PDB entry 8YJZ | electron microscopy, 5.15 A resolution (low resolution: residue-level contacts below are approximate; hydrogen-bond / salt-bridge calls are withheld) | chains C and A of the 10 polymer chains in the assembly

== Chain C (and A) ==
Molecule: Proliferating cell nuclear antigen
Source organism: Homo sapiens
Notes: chain A of this document is another copy of the same molecule, construct and numbering; everything in this record applies to it too
Reference sequence: P12004 (PCNA_HUMAN); residue numbers follow UniProt; this construct covers 1-261
Chain sequence (261 residues; numbered 1 to 261; the number before each row is that of its first residue):
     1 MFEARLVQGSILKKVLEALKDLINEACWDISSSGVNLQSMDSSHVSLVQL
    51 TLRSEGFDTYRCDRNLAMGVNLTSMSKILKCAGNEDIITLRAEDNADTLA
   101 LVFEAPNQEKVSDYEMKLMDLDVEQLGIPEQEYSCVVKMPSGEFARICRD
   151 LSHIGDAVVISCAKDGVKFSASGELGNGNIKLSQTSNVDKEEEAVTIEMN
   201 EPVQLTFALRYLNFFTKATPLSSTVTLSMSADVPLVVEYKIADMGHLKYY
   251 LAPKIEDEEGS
Not modelled in the structure: 258-261 (chain A: 257-261)
Swiss-Prot annotation at these positions:
  - DNA-binding region: R61 to K80
  - modified residue: K14 (N6-acetyllysine), K77 (N6-acetyllysine), K80 (N6-acetyllysine), Y211 (Phosphotyrosine), K248 (N6-acetyllysine)
  - cross-link (Glycyl lysine isopeptide (Lys-Gly)): K164 (interchain with G-Cter in SUMO2), K254 (interchain with G-Cter in SUMO2)
  - natural variant: S228 (S228I: In ATLD2)
  - mutagenesis: K13 (K13R: Inhibits acetylation, recruitment to DNA damage sites, inducible ubiquitination and protein degradation, DNA replication and repair synthesis efficiencies, but homotrimer formation, nuclear ...), K14 (K14R: Inhibits acetylation, recruitment to DNA damage sites, inducible ubiquitination and protein degradation, DNA replication and repair synthesis efficiencies, but homotrimer formation, nuclear ...), K20 (K20R: Inhibits acetylation, recruitment to DNA damage sites, inducible ubiquitination and protein degradation, DNA replication and repair synthesis efficiencies, but homotrimer formation, nuclear ...), M40 (M40A: Complete loss of interaction with UHRF2), S43 to V45 (No effect on POLD3-binding. Impairs binding to ALKBH2), K77 (K77A: Inhibits recruitment to DNA damage sites, but nuclear localization is similar as the wild-type; in association with A-80 ...), K80 (K80A: Inhibits recruitment to DNA damage sites, but nuclear localization is similar as the wild-type; in association with A-77 ...), Q125 to I128 (Strong decrease in POLD3-binding. Impairs binding to ALKBH2), I128 (I128A: Complete loss of interaction with UHRF2), K164 (K164R: Abolishes ubiquitination. No effect on interaction with SHPRH), V188 to K190 (No effect on POLD3-binding. No effect on ALKBH2-binding), Y211 (Y211F: Alters chromatin-associated PCNA stability and its function in DNA replication and repair), 3 further mutagenesis entries in UniProt

== How chain C and chain A interact ==
Pairs across the interface - 32 pairs, chain C then chain A:
  E143(C) with K110(A)
  R146(C) with C81(A)
  D150(C) with C81(A); Y114(A)
  L151(C) with Y114(A)
  I154(C) with I78(A)
  E174(C) with K117(A)
  L175(C) with S74(A); I78(A); E115(A); M116(A); K117(A)
  G176(C) with E115(A); M116(A); K117(A)
  N177(C) with Y114(A); E115(A)
  G178(C) with D113(A); Y114(A)
  N179(C) with D113(A)
  I180(C) with V111(A); S112(A); D113(A); Y114(A)
  K181(C) with K110(A); V111(A)
  L182(C) with K110(A)
  S183(C) with E109(A); K110(A)
  T185(C) with E109(A)
  V188(C) with E109(A)
  E193(C) with E109(A)
Also at the interface, not in a pair above, chain C (19 interface residues in all): H153
Also at the interface, not in a pair above, chain A (15 interface residues in all): K77, A82, G83

== Overview ==
The interface between chain C and chain A involves 19 residues on one side and 15 on the other. UniProt lists
23 mutagenesis sites on chain C.
Chain C and chain A are both Proliferating cell nuclear antigen (Homo sapiens); the structure, Structure of
the human endogenous PCNA-FEN1-RNase H2 complex - State D, was determined by electron microscopy together with
8YJH, 8YJL, 8YJQ, 8YJR, 8YJS, 8YJU, 8YJV and 8YJW from the same study.
